Entry 4PKO (X-ray diffraction, 3.84 A resolution); this record covers chains D and R of the 28 polymer chains in the assembly.

[Chain D]
Molecule: 60 kDa chaperonin
Organism: Escherichia coli
UniProt: Q548M1 (Q548M1_ECOLX); numbering as in UniProt (aligned over 1-548)
Sequence (548 residues; each row starts with the number of its first residue):
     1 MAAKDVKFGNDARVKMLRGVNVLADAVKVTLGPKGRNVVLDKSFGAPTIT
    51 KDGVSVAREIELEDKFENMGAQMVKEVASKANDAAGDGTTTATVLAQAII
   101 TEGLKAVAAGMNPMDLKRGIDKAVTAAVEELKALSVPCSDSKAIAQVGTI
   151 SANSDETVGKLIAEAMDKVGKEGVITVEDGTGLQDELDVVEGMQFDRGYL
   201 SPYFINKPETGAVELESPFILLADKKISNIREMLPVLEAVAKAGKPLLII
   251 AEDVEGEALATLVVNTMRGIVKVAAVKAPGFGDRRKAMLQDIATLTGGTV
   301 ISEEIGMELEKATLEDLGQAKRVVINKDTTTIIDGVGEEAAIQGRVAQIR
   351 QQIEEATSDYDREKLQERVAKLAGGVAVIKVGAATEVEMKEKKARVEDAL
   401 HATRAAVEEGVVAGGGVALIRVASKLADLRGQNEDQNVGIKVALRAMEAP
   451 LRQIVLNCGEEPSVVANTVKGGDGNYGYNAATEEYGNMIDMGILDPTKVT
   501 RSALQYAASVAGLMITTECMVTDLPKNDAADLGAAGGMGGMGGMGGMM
Disordered / not traced: 1, 526-548
Metal / ion sites: K+: T30, K51, T90 (together with ADP); Mg2+: D87 (together with ADP)
Small-molecule neighbours:
  - ADP (adenosine-5'-diphosphate): T30, L31, G32, P33, K51, D87, G88, T89, T90, T91, I150, G414, G415, G416, I454, Y478, N479, A480, A481, M488, I493, D495
  - beryllium trifluoride (BEF): T30, K51, D52, G53, G86, D87, G88, T89, T90, D398
From the paper describing this entry:
  - binding site for beryllium trifluoride: G88

[Chain R]
Molecule: 10 kDa chaperonin
Organism: Escherichia coli
UniProt: Q7BGE6 (Q7BGE6_ECOLX); residues 1-97 here = UniProt positions 1-97
Sequence (97 residues; row label = number of the first residue in the row):
     1 MNIRPLHDRVIVKRKEVETKSAGGIVLTGSAAAKSTRGEVLAVGNGRILE
    51 NGEVKPLDVKVGDIVIFNDGYGVKSEKIDNEEVLIMSESDILAIVEA

[How chain D and chain R interact]
Contacting residue pairs - 20 pairs, chain D then chain R:
  I230(D) - S30(R)
  I230(D) - A31(R)
  R231(D) - A31(R)
  R231(D) - A32(R)
  L234(D) - A22(R)
  L234(D) - G23(R)
  L234(D) - L27(R)  hydrophobic
  L237(D) - L27(R)  hydrophobic
  E238(D) - A22(R)
  E238(D) - G23(R)  hydrogen bond (side chain-backbone)
  E238(D) - L27(R)
  K242(D) - I25(R)
  E257(D) - A31(R)
  A260(D) - S30(R)
  T261(D) - T28(R)  hydrogen bond (side chain-backbone)
  T261(D) - S30(R)  hydrogen bond (backbone-side chain)
  N265(D) - V26(R)
  N265(D) - L27(R)
  N265(D) - T28(R)  hydrogen bond
  I270(D) - V26(R)
Interface residues without a listed pair, chain D (13 interface residues in all): V264, R268
Interface residues without a listed pair, chain R (12 interface residues in all): E18, G24, G29
From the paper, about this interface:
  - interface residues, chain R: T28(R)

[Overview]
Chain D and chain R form an interface of 13 and 12 residues respectively; the contacts include 4 hydrogen
bonds. Among the polar pairs are E238(D)-G23(R), T261(D)-T28(R) and T261(D)-S30(R). Bound to chain D: ADP and
beryllium trifluoride. The paper reports a binding site for beryllium trifluoride at G88(D); the interface
residue T28(R).
Here chain D is 60 kDa chaperonin and chain R is 10 kDa chaperonin, both from Escherichia coli. Entry 4PKO
(Crystal structure of the Football-shaped GroEL-GroES2-(ADPBeFx)14 complex) was determined by X-ray
diffraction, deposited together with 4PKN.
